9CEE - chains A and B of the 28 polymer chains in the assembly; structure by electron microscopy, 2.89 A resolution.

Chain A (and B):
Name: Proteasome subunit alpha
From: Mycobacterium tuberculosis
Notes: chain B of this document is another copy of the same molecule, construct and numbering; everything in this record applies to it too
UniProt: P9WHU1 (PSA_MYCTU); numbering as in UniProt (aligned over 1-248)
Amino-acid sequence (248 residues; each row starts with the number of its first residue):
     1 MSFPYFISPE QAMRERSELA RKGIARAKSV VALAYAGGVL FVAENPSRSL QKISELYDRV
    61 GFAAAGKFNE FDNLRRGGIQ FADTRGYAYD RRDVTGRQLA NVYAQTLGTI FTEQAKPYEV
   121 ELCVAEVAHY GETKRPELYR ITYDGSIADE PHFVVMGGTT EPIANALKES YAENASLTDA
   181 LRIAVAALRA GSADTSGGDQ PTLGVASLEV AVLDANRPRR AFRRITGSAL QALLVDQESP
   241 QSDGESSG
Disordered / not traced: 1-7, 191-202, 235-248
UniProt features mapped onto this chain:
  - modified residue: Ser2 (N-acetylserine), Thr84 (Phosphothreonine), Thr178 (Phosphothreonine), Thr202 (Phosphothreonine)
Reported in the primary citation:
  - conformationally variable residues (side-chain flip): Asp93
  - allosteric site: Gln98
  - mutagenesis - Q98K (3-fold): decreased catalytic activity
  - mutagenesis - S17F: unchanged catalytic activity
  - mutagenesis - K52F: increased catalytic activity

Chain A / chain B interface:
Contacting residue pairs (9):
  Glu15(A) with Ser8(B); Pro9(B)
  Leu19(A) with Glu10(B)
  Ser49(A) with Arg97(B); Tyr139(B), hydrogen bond
  Lys67(A) with Asp144(B), hydrogen bond (side chain-backbone)
  Phe68(A) with Asn101(B)
  Asn69(A) with Gln105(B), hydrogen bond (backbone-side chain); Gly145(B)
Also at the interface, not in a pair above, chain A (12 interface residues in all): Arg16, Ser47, Leu50, Asn73, Gln114, Lys116
Also at the interface, not in a pair above, chain B (15 interface residues in all): Met13, Thr112, Glu113, Ser146, Ile147, Asp149

Overview:
Chain A and chain B form an interface of 12 and 15 residues respectively; the contacts include 3 hydrogen
bonds. Polar pairs include Ser49(A)-Tyr139(B), Lys67(A)-Asp144(B) and Asn69(A)-Gln105(B). From the paper: Q98K
of chain A reduces catalytic activity; an allosteric site at Gln98(A); 3 substitutions were tested in all.
Both chains are Proteasome subunit alpha (Mycobacterium tuberculosis). Entry 9CEE (20S Proteasome core
particle beta-T1A mutant auto-inhibited state (Frame 1)) was determined by electron microscopy (same
publication as 9CE5, 9CE7, 9CE8, 9CEB and 9CEG).
